9Q91 - chains M and D of the 14 polymer chains in the assembly; structure by electron microscopy, 7.20 A resolution (low resolution: residue-level contacts below are approximate; hydrogen-bond / salt-bridge calls are withheld).

Chain M:
Molecule: RNA polymerase sigma-54 factor
Source organism: Klebsiella pneumoniae
UniProtKB: A0A377VEN9 (A0A377VEN9_KLEPN); residues 24-475 here correspond to UniProt positions 2-453 (UniProt number = residue number - 22)
Chain sequence (475 residues; row label = number of the first residue in the row):
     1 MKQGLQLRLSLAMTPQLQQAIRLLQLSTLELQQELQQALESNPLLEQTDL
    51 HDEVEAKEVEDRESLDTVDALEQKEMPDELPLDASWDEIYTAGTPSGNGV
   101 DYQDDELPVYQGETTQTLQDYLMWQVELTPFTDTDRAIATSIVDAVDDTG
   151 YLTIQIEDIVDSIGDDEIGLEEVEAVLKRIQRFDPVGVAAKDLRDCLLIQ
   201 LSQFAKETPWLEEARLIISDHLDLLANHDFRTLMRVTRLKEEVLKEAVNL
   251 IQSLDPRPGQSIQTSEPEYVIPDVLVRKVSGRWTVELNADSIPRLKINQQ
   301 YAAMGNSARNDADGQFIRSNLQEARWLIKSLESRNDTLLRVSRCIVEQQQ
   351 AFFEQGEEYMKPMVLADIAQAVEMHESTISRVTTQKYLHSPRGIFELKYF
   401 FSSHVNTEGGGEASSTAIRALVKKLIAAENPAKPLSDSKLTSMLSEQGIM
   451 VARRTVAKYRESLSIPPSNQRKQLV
Not modelled in the structure: 9-10, 47-106
Differences from the reference sequence: initiating methionine (1); expression tag (2-23)

Chain D:
Molecule: DNA-directed RNA polymerase subunit beta'
Source organism: Escherichia coli K-12
Notes: EC 2.7.7.6
UniProtKB: P0A8T7 (RPOC_ECOLI); residues 1-1407 here = UniProt positions 1-1407
Chain sequence (1407 residues; each row starts with the number of its first residue):
     1 MKDLLKFLKAQTKTEEFDAIKIALASPDMIRSWSFGEVKKPETINYRTFK
    51 PERDGLFCARIFGPVKDYECLCGKYKRLKHRGVICEKCGVEVTQTKVRRE
   101 RMGHIELASPTAHIWFLKSLPSRIGLLLDMPLRDIERVLYFESYVVIEGG
   151 MTNLERQQILTEEQYLDALEEFGDEFDAKMGAEAIQALLKSMDLEQECEQ
   201 LREELNETNSETKRKKLTKRIKLLEAFVQSGNKPEWMILTVLPVLPPDLR
   251 PLVPLDGGRFATSDLNDLYRRVINRNNRLKRLLDLAAPDIIVRNEKRMLQ
   301 EAVDALLDNGRRGRAITGSNKRPLKSLADMIKGKQGRFRQNLLGKRVDYS
   351 GRSVITVGPYLRLHQCGLPKKMALELFKPFIYGKLELRGLATTIKAAKKM
   401 VEREEAVVWDILDEVIREHPVLLNRAPTLHRLGIQAFEPVLIEGKAIQLH
   451 PLVCAAYNADFDGDQMAVHVPLTLEAQLEARALMMSTNNILSPANGEPII
   501 VPSQDVVLGLYYMTRDCVNAKGEGMVLTGPKEAERLYRSGLASLHARVKV
   551 RITEYEKDANGELVAKTSLKDTTVGRAILWMIVPKGLPYSIVNQALGKKA
   601 ISKMLNTCYRILGLKPTVIFADQIMYTGFAYAARSGASVGIDDMVIPEKK
   651 HEIISEAEAEVAEIQEQFQSGLVTAGERYNKVIDIWAAANDRVSKAMMDN
   701 LQTETVINRDGQEEKQVSFNSIYMMADSGARGSAAQIRQLAGMRGLMAKP
   751 DGSIIETPITANFREGLNVLQYFISTHGARKGLADTALKTANSGYLTRRL
   801 VDVAQDLVVTEDDCGTHEGIMMTPVIEGGDVKEPLRDRVLGRVTAEDVLK
   851 PGTADILVPRNTLLHEQWCDLLEENSVDAVKVRSVVSCDTDFGVCAHCYG
   901 RDLARGHIINKGEAIGVIAAQSIGEPGTQLTMRTFHIGGAASRAAAESSI
   951 QVKNKGSIKLSNVKSVVNSSGKLVITSRNTELKLIDEFGRTKESYKVPYG
  1001 AVLAKGDGEQVAGGETVANWDPHTMPVITEVSGFVRFTDMIDGQTITRQT
  1051 DELTGLSSLVVLDSAERTAGGKDLRPALKIVDAQGNDVLIPGTDMPAQYF
  1101 LPGKAIVQLEDGVQISSGDTLARIPQESGGTKDITGGLPRVADLFEARRP
  1151 KEPAILAEISGIVSFGKETKGKRRLVITPVDGSDPYEEMIPKWRQLNVFE
  1201 GERVERGDVISDGPEAPHDILRLRGVHAVTRYIVNEVQDVYRLQGVKIND
  1251 KHIEVIVRQMLRKATIVNAGSSDFLEGEQVEYSRVKIANRELEANGKVGA
  1301 TYSRDLLGITKASLATESFISAASFQETTRVLTEAAVAGKRDELRGLKEN
  1351 VIVGRLIPAGTGYAYHQDRMRRRAAGEAPAAPQVTAEDASASLAELLNAG
  1401 LGGSDNE
Not modelled in the structure: 1, 934-946, 1050-1056, 1068-1074, 1089-1096, 1127-1132, 1377-1407
Curated features (UniProtKB/Swiss-Prot):
  - binding site (Zn(2+)): Cys70, Cys72, Cys85, Cys88, Cys814, Cys888, Cys895, Cys898
  - binding site (Mg(2+)): Asp460, Asp462, Asp464
  - modified residue: Lys983 (N6-acetyllysine)

How chain M and chain D interact:
Residue-residue contacts (38):
  Glu40(M) - Arg278(D)
  Glu40(M) - Arg281(D)
  Ser41(M) - Arg281(D)
  Leu107(M) - Leu249(D)
  Leu107(M) - Arg250(D)
  Leu107(M) - Pro251(D)
  Leu107(M) - Ser263(D)
  Pro108(M) - Pro247(D)
  Pro108(M) - Asp248(D)
  Pro108(M) - Leu249(D)
  Pro108(M) - Arg250(D)
  Pro108(M) - Pro251(D)
  Val109(M) - Asp248(D)
  Val109(M) - Pro251(D)
  Tyr110(M) - Pro251(D)
  Tyr110(M) - Leu252(D)
  Asp133(M) - Leu4(D)
  Asp133(M) - Leu5(D)
  Asp133(M) - Leu8(D)
  Thr134(M) - Leu4(D)
  Ala137(M) - Leu4(D)
  Thr140(M) - Leu78(D)
  Ser141(M) - Leu78(D)
  Ser141(M) - Lys79(D)
  Ile159(M) - Arg77(D)
  Ile159(M) - Lys79(D)
  Ser162(M) - Arg77(D)
  Ser162(M) - His80(D)
  Ser162(M) - Val83(D)
  Ile163(M) - Lys79(D)
  Ile163(M) - His80(D)
  Asp165(M) - Lys2(D)
  Glu167(M) - Asp3(D)
  Tyr269(M) - Tyr46(D)
  Tyr269(M) - Thr48(D)
  Tyr269(M) - Phe49(D)
  Val270(M) - Tyr46(D)
  Ile271(M) - Arg47(D)
Other interface residues (no listed pair), chain M (23 interface residues in all): Asp144, Ala145, Ile154, Ile168
Other interface residues (no listed pair), chain D (30 interface residues in all): Lys6, Lys9, Asp67, Tyr68, Lys76, Val253, Asn277

In short:
23 residues of chain M face 30 of chain D across their interface. From UniProt: 8 Zn2+-binding residues and 3
Mg2+-binding residues on chain D.
Here chain M is RNA polymerase sigma-54 factor (Klebsiella pneumoniae) and chain D is DNA-directed RNA
polymerase subunit beta' (Escherichia coli K-12). Entry 9Q91 (CryoEM structure of bacterial transcription
intermediate complex mediated by activator PspF containing nifH promoter DNA containing ...) was determined by
electron microscopy, deposited together with 9Q92, 9Q93, 9Q94, 9Q95, 9Q96, 9Q97 and 9Q98.
